Entry 8A1P (X-ray diffraction, 1.80 A resolution); this record covers chains C and D of the 4 polymer chains in the assembly.

[Chain C]
Molecule: Integrase
Source organism: Human immunodeficiency virus 1
Notes: EC 2.7.7.-, 3.1.-.-
Reference sequence: P12497 (POL_HV1N5); the construct has insertions or renumbered stretches relative to UniProt, so the offset changes along the chain: 220-288 = UniProt 1367-1435; 289-451 = UniProt 1197-1359
Chain sequence (233 residues; row label = number of the first residue in the row):
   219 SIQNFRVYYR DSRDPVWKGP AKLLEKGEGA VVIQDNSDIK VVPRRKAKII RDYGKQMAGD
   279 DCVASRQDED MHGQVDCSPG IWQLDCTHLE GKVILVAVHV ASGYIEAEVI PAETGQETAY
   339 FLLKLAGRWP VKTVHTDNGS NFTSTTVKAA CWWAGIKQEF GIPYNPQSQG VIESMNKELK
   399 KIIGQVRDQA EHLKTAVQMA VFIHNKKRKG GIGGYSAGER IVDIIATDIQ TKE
Not modelled in the structure: 219-221, 230-231, 274-451
Sequence notes: expression tag (219); engineered mutation Glu243 (Trp1390 in P12497), Lys424 (Phe1332 in P12497)
Residues lining bound ligands: LF0 ((2S)-tert-butoxy[4-(3,4-dihydro-2H-chromen-6-yl)-2-methylquinolin-3-yl]ethanoic acid): Tyr226, Trp235, Lys266, Ile268
Swiss-Prot annotation at these positions:
  - DNA-binding region: Phe223 to Asp270 (Integrase-type)
  - binding site (Mg(2+)): Asp303, Asp355, Glu391
Reported in the primary citation:
  - binding site for LF0: Tyr226, Trp235, Lys266, Ile268
  - mutagenesis - Y226A (2.22 +/- 1.35 kcal/mol), W235A (3.43 +/- 1.1 kcal/mol), K266A, I268A (1.69 +/- 0.64 kcal/mol): decreased binding to LF0 (from molecular simulation)
  - mutagenesis - L242E, W243E: abolished binding to CTD

[Chain D]
Molecule: Integrase
Source organism: Human immunodeficiency virus 1
Notes: EC 2.7.7.-, 3.1.-.-
Reference sequence: P12497 (POL_HV1N5); the construct has insertions or renumbered stretches relative to UniProt, so the offset changes along the chain: -19 to 49 = UniProt 1367-1435; 50-212 = UniProt 1197-1359
Chain sequence (233 residues; row label = number of the first residue in the row; numbers below 1 keep their minus sign (Ser-20 is residue -20)):
   -20 SIQNFRVYYR DSRDPVWKGP AKLLEKGEGA VVIQDNSDIK VVPRRKAKII RDYGKQMAGD
    40 DCVASRQDED MHGQVDCSPG IWQLDCTHLE GKVILVAVHV ASGYIEAEVI PAETGQETAY
   100 FLLKLAGRWP VKTVHTDNGS NFTSTTVKAA CWWAGIKQEF GIPYNPQSQG VIESMNKELK
   160 KIIGQVRDQA EHLKTAVQMA VFIHNKKRKG GIGGYSAGER IVDIIATDIQ TKE
Not modelled in the structure: -20 to 55, 141-148, 189-192, 209-212
Sequence notes: expression tag (-20); engineered mutation Glu4 (Trp1390 in P12497), Lys185 (Phe1332 in P12497)
Ion coordination: Mg2+: Asp64, Asp116
Residues lining bound ligands:
  - LF0 ((2S)-tert-butoxy[4-(3,4-dihydro-2H-chromen-6-yl)-2-methylquinolin-3-yl]ethanoic acid), molecule 1: Gln95, Ala98, Tyr99, Leu102, Thr124, Thr125, Ala128, Ala129, Trp132
  - LF0, molecule 2: Gln168, Ala169, Glu170, His171, Lys173, Thr174, Met178
Swiss-Prot annotation at these positions:
  - DNA-binding region: Phe-16 to Asp31 (Integrase-type)
  - binding site (Mg(2+)): Asp64, Asp116, Glu152
Reported in the primary citation:
  - binding site for LF0: Gln95, Tyr99, Leu102, Trp132, Glu170, His171, Thr174, Met178
  - mutagenesis - Q168A, E170A (3.29 +/- 1.06 kcal/mol), T174A: decreased binding to LF0 (from molecular simulation)

[How chain C and chain D interact]
Pairs across the interface - 18 pairs, chain C then chain D:
  Asn222(C) - Trp131(D)
  Arg224(C) - Trp131(D)
  Tyr226(C) - Thr124(D)
  Tyr226(C) - Lys127(D)
  Tyr226(C) - Ala128(D)
  Tyr226(C) - Trp131(D)
  Trp235(C) - Thr124(D)  hydrogen bond (backbone-side chain)
  Gly237(C) - Lys127(D)
  Ile268(C) - Ala128(D)  hydrophobic
  Ile268(C) - Trp131(D)  hydrogen bond (backbone-side chain)
  Ile268(C) - Trp132(D)  hydrophobic
  Arg269(C) - Trp131(D)
  Arg269(C) - Trp132(D)
  Asp270(C) - Trp131(D)
  Asp270(C) - Trp132(D)
  Tyr271(C) - Trp132(D)  hydrogen bond (backbone-backbone)
  Gly272(C) - Trp132(D)  hydrogen bond (backbone-backbone)
  Gly272(C) - Ala133(D)
Interface residues without a listed pair, chain C (14 interface residues in all): Phe223, Lys236, Pro238, Lys273
Interface residues without a listed pair, chain D (7 interface residues in all): Gly134

[Summary]
The interface between chain C and chain D involves 14 residues on one side and 7 on the other, with 4 hydrogen
bonds. Among the polar pairs are Trp235(C)-Thr124(D), Ile268(C)-Trp131(D) and Tyr271(C)-Trp132(D). The paper
reports a binding site for LF0 at Tyr226(C), Trp235(C) and Gln95(D) among others; Y226A, W235A and K266A of
chain C, among others, reduce binding to LF0; 9 substitutions were tested in all.
Both chains are Integrase (Human immunodeficiency virus 1). Entry 8A1P (HIV-1 Integrase Catalytic Core Domain
and C-Terminal Domain in Complex with Allosteric Integrase Inhibitor BI-D) was determined by X-ray diffraction
(same publication as 8A1Q).
